6RIR - chains B and C of the 4 polymer chains in the assembly; structure by X-ray diffraction, 1.77 A resolution.

[Chain B]
Molecule: Ras-related protein Rab-8A
Source organism: Homo sapiens
UniProtKB: P61006 (RAB8A_HUMAN); residues 1-181 here = UniProt positions 1-181
Sequence (184 residues; numbered -2 to 181; the number before each row is that of its first residue; numbers below 1 keep their minus sign (Gly-2 is residue -2)):
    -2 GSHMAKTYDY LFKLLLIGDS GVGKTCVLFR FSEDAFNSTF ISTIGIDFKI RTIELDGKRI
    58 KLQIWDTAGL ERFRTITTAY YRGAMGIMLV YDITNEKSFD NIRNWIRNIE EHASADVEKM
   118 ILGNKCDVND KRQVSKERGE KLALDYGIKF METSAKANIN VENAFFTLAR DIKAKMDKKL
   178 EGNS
Unresolved in the structure: -2 to 1, 177-181
Construct notes: expression tag (-2 to 0); engineered mutation Leu67 (Gln in P61006)
Modified residues: Thr72 (phosphothreonine; TPO)
Metal / ion sites: Mg2+: Thr22, Thr40 (together with GTP)
Residues lining bound ligands: GTP (guanosine-5'-triphosphate): Asp16, Ser17, Gly18, Val19, Gly20, Lys21, Thr22, Cys23, Phe33, Asn34, Ser35, Thr36, Phe37, Ile38, Ser39, Thr40, Thr64, Ala65, Gly66, Asn121, Lys122, Asp124, Val125, Ser151, Ala152, Lys153
Reported in the primary citation:
  - post-translational modification sites: Thr72
  - mutagenesis - T4A, K58A: unchanged binding to RILP-like protein 2 (chain C)
  - mutagenesis - T22N: abolished binding to RILP-like protein 2 (chain C)
  - mutagenesis - T22N: decreased expression

[Chain C]
Molecule: RILP-like protein 2
Source organism: Homo sapiens
UniProtKB: Q969X0 (RIPL2_HUMAN); residue numbers follow UniProt; this construct covers 129-165
Sequence (43 residues; numbered 123 to 165; the number before each row is that of its first residue):
   123 HHHHHHNRPR FTLQELRDVL QERNKLKSQL LVVQEELQCY KSG
Unresolved in the structure: 123-127, 160-165
Construct notes: expression tag (123-128)
Reported in the primary citation:
  - self-association interface (contacts with another copy of this molecule); pairs are residue here / residue on that copy: Arg132-Phe133 (backbone contact), Asn129
  - contacts within the chain: Thr134-Glu137 (hydrogen bond)
  - mutagenesis - R130A, R130E, R130K, R130Q: decreased binding to Ras-related protein Rab-8A (chain B)
  - mutagenesis - P131A: unchanged binding to Ras-related protein Rab-8A (chain B)
  - mutagenesis - R130A, R130E, R130K, R130Q: decreased binding to pRab8a

[Interface between chain B and chain C]
Contacting residue pairs (17):
  Thr4(B) - Glu157(C)
  Ile41(B) - Leu142(C)
  Ile43(B) - Arg145(C)  hydrogen bond (backbone-side chain)
  Ile43(B) - Asn146(C)
  Asp44(B) - Arg145(C)  salt bridge
  Asp44(B) - Lys149(C)  salt bridge
  Phe45(B) - Asn146(C)
  Phe45(B) - Lys149(C)  hydrogen bond (backbone-side chain)
  Phe45(B) - Ser150(C)
  Phe45(B) - Leu153(C)  hydrophobic
  Lys46(B) - Lys149(C)
  Trp62(B) - Asn146(C)
  Phe70(B) - Leu138(C)  hydrophobic
  Thr72(B) - Arg139(C)  hydrogen bond (backbone-side chain)
  Ile73(B) - Leu135(C)  hydrophobic
  Ile73(B) - Leu138(C)  hydrophobic
  Ile73(B) - Arg139(C)
Also at the interface, not in a pair above, chain B (14 interface residues in all): Gly42, Ile47, Ala76, Tyr77
Also at the interface, not in a pair above, chain C (11 interface residues in all): Gln143
Interface features reported in the paper:
  - residue pairs: Asp44(B)-Lys149(C) (salt bridge), Arg139(C)-Thr72(B) (hydrogen bond)

[In short]
14 residues of chain B and 11 residues of chain C are in contact, with 3 hydrogen bonds and 2 salt bridges.
Polar contacts include Asp44(B)-Arg145(C), Asp44(B)-Lys149(C) and Ile43(B)-Arg145(C). The paper describes a
salt bridge between Asp44(B) and Lys149(C); a hydrogen bond between Arg139(C) and Thr72(B). From the paper:
R130A, R130E and R130K of chain C, among others, reduce binding to Ras-related protein Rab-8A (chain B); a
modification site at Thr72(B); 8 substitutions were tested in all.
Chain B is Ras-related protein Rab-8A and chain C is RILP-like protein 2, both from Homo sapiens; the
structure, Crystal structure of phosphorylated Rab8a in complex with the Rab-binding domain of RILPL2, was
determined by X-ray diffraction.
